PDB entry 9L9A | electron microscopy, 3.90 A resolution | chains G and H of the 5 polymer chains in the assembly

# Chain G
Name: Spike glycoprotein E1
Organism: Western equine encephalitis virus
UniProtKB: P13897 (POLS_WEEV); residues 1-411 here correspond to UniProt positions 798-1208 (UniProt number = residue number + 797)
Sequence (411 residues; each row starts with the number of its first residue):
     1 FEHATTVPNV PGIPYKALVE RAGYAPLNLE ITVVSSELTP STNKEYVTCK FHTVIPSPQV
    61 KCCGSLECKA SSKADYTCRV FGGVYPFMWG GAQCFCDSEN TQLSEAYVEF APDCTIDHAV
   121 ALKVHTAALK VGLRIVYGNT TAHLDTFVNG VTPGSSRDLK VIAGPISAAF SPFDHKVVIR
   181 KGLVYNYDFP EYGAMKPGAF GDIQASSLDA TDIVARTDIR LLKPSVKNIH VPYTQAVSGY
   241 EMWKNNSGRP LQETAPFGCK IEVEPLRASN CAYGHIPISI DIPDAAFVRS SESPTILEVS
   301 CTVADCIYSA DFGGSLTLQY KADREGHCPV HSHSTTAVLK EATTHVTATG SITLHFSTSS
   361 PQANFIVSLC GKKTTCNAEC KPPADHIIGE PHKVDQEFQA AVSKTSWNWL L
Cystine bridges: C49-C114, C62-C94, C63-C96, C68-C78, C259-C271, C301-C376, C306-C380, C328-C370
Construct notes: conflict K50 (Arg847 in P13897), T349 (Val1146 in P13897)
Swiss-Prot annotation at these positions:
  - region: V84 to T101 (E1 fusion peptide loop)
  - glycosylation (N-linked (GlcNAc...) asparagine): N139, N245, N270

# Chain H
Name: Spike glycoprotein E2
Organism: Western equine encephalitis virus
UniProtKB: P13897 (POLS_WEEV); residues 2-370 here correspond to UniProt positions 321-689 (UniProt number = residue number + 319)
Sequence (369 residues; numbered 2 to 370; the number before each row is that of its first residue):
     2 ITDDFTLTSP YLGFCPYCRH SAPCFSPIKI ENVWDESDDG SIRIQVSAQF GYNQAGTADV
    62 TKFRYMSYDH DHDIKEDSME KIAISTSGPC RRLGHKGYFL LAQCPPGDSV TVSITSGASE
   122 NSCTVEKKIR RKFVGREEYL FPPVQGKLVK CHVYDRLKET SAGYITMHRP GPHAYKSYLK
   182 EASGEVYIKP PSGKNVTYEC KCGDYSTGIV STQTKMNGCT KARQCIAYKL DQTKWVFNSP
   242 DLIRHTDHSV QGKLHIPFRL TPTVCPVPLA HTPTVTKWFK GITLHLTATR PTLLTTRKLG
   302 LRADATAEWI TGTTSRNFSV GREGLEYVWG NHEPVRVWAQ ESAPGDPHGW PHEIIIHYYH
   362 RHPVYTVIV
Cystine bridges: C16-C124, C19-C25, C91-C105, C152-C266, C201-C226, C203-C220
Construct notes: conflict Y69 (Phe388 in P13897), E81 (Asp400 in P13897), Q146 (His465 in P13897), R157 (His476 in P13897), K181 (Glu500 in P13897), Q214 (Arg533 in P13897), R224 (Lys543 in P13897), L231 (Ser550 in P13897)
Swiss-Prot annotation at these positions:
  - glycosylation (N-linked (GlcNAc...) asparagine): N196, N318

# Chain G / chain H interface
Contacting residue pairs - 110 pairs, chain G then chain H:
  H52(G) - N33(H)  hydrogen bond
  I55(G) - N239(H)
  I55(G) - P241(H)
  S57(G) - N239(H)
  S57(G) - S240(H)
  S57(G) - L243(H)
  S57(G) - R245(H)  hydrogen bond (backbone-side chain)
  S57(G) - H249(H)
  P58(G) - P241(H)
  P58(G) - L243(H)
  P58(G) - R245(H)  hydrogen bond (backbone-backbone)
  Q59(G) - R245(H)
  V60(G) - I244(H)  hydrophobic
  C63(G) - K202(H)
  Y85(G) - R224(H)
  M88(G) - F26(H)  hydrophobic
  M88(G) - H174(H)
  M88(G) - I244(H)  hydrophobic
  W89(G) - L13(H)
  W89(G) - F26(H)
  W89(G) - Y69(H)  hydrogen bond (side chain-backbone)
  G90(G) - A175(H)
  A92(G) - A175(H)
  A92(G) - I227(H)
  Q93(G) - P173(H)
  Q93(G) - H174(H)
  Q93(G) - A175(H)  hydrogen bond (side chain-backbone)
  Q93(G) - I227(H)
  C94(G) - I227(H)
  F95(G) - E200(H)
  F95(G) - K202(H)
  F95(G) - Q225(H)
  D97(G) - R224(H)  salt bridge
  E105(G) - R245(H)  salt bridge
  P112(G) - W35(H)  hydrophobic
  P112(G) - A163(H)
  D113(G) - E37(H)
  D113(G) - R44(H)  salt bridge
  D113(G) - Y155(H)  hydrogen bond
  I116(G) - H153(H)
  D117(G) - E37(H)
  N228(G) - F15(H)
  I229(G) - I244(H)  hydrophobic
  H230(G) - D242(H)
  R249(G) - A308(H)
  E253(G) - R137(H)  salt bridge
  E253(G) - T296(H)
  E253(G) - A306(H)
  T254(G) - A304(H)
  A255(G) - R298(H)  hydrogen bond (backbone-side chain)
  P256(G) - G301(H)
  P256(G) - L302(H)
  F257(G) - L300(H)
  F257(G) - G301(H)  hydrogen bond (backbone-backbone)
  F257(G) - L302(H)
  G258(G) - R298(H)
  G258(G) - L300(H)
  G258(G) - R337(H)
  Y308(G) - H358(H)
  S309(G) - Q341(H)  hydrogen bond
  A310(G) - Q341(H)  hydrogen bond (backbone-side chain)
  E379(G) - H349(H)
  C380(G) - H349(H)
  K381(G) - D347(H)  salt bridge
  P382(G) - P348(H)
  P382(G) - H358(H)
  P383(G) - Q341(H)
  P383(G) - E342(H)
  P383(G) - S343(H)
  A384(G) - S343(H)
  D385(G) - K278(H)
  D385(G) - Q341(H)  hydrogen bond (backbone-side chain)
  H386(G) - K278(H)
  H386(G) - W279(H)
  H386(G) - F280(H)  hydrogen bond (side chain-backbone)
  H386(G) - A340(H)
  H386(G) - Q341(H)
  H386(G) - S343(H)  hydrogen bond
  I387(G) - K278(H)
  I387(G) - G282(H)
  I387(G) - V321(H)  hydrophobic
  I387(G) - V338(H)  hydrophobic
  I387(G) - W339(H)
  I387(G) - A340(H)  hydrophobic
  I388(G) - V338(H)
  I388(G) - W339(H)  hydrogen bond (backbone-backbone)
  I388(G) - Q341(H)
  G389(G) - R337(H)
  G389(G) - W339(H)
  E390(G) - W339(H)
  P391(G) - W339(H)
  H392(G) - R323(H)
  H392(G) - A340(H)
  H392(G) - Q341(H)
  V394(G) - R323(H)  hydrogen bond (backbone-side chain)
  Q396(G) - R323(H)
  Q396(G) - E342(H)
  Q396(G) - R362(H)
  Q396(G) - H363(H)
  A401(G) - Y359(H)  hydrogen bond (backbone-side chain)
  V402(G) - Y359(H)
  S403(G) - P348(H)  hydrogen bond (side chain-backbone)
  S403(G) - H349(H)  hydrogen bond
  S403(G) - Y359(H)  hydrogen bond (backbone-side chain)
  S406(G) - I355(H)
  W409(G) - G350(H)
  W409(G) - W351(H)
  W409(G) - P352(H)
  W409(G) - H353(H)
  W409(G) - I355(H)  hydrophobic
Other interface residues (no listed pair), chain G (67 interface residues in all): P56, G91, L103, C114, V231, Q252, C259, K260, S359, P361, D395, T405
Other interface residues (no listed pair), chain H (71 interface residues in all): G164, Y176, K177, C201, I257, L261, I283, L294, T297, G346

# Summary
67 residues of chain G and 71 residues of chain H are in contact, with 19 hydrogen bonds and 5 salt bridges.
Polar pairs include D97(G)-R224(H), E105(G)-R245(H) and D113(G)-R44(H).
Chain G is Spike glycoprotein E1 and chain H is Spike glycoprotein E2, both from Western equine encephalitis
virus; the structure, Structure of Western equine encephalitis virus McMillan strain in complex with VLDLR
LA2-3, was determined by electron microscopy, deposited together with 9L1N.
